PDB entry 9HFS | electron microscopy, 2.80 A resolution | chains A and B of the 6 polymer chains in the assembly

Chain A (and B):
Name: Cytidine and dCMP deaminase domain-containing protein 1
From: Homo sapiens
Notes: EC 3.5.4.5; chain B of this document is another copy of the same molecule, construct and numbering; everything in this record applies to it too
UniProtKB: Q9BWV3 (CDAC1_HUMAN); residue numbers follow UniProt; this construct covers 1-514
Sequence (534 residues; row label = number of the first residue in the row; numbers below 1 keep their minus sign (Met-19 is residue -19)):
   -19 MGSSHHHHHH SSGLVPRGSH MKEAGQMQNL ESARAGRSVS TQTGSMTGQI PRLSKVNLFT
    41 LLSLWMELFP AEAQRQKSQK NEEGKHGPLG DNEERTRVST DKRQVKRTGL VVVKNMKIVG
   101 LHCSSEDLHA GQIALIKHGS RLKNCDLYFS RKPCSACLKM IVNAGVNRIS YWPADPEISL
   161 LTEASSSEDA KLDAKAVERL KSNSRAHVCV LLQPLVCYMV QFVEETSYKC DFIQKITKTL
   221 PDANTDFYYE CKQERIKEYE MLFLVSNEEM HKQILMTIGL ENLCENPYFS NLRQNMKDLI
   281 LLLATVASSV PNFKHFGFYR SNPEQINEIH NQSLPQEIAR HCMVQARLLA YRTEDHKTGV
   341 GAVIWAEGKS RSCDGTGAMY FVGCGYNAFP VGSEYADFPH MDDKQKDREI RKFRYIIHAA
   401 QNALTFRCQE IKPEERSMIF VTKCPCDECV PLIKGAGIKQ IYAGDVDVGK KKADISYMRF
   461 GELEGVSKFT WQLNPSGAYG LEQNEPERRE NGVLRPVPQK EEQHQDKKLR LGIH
Not modelled in the structure: -19 to 29, 52-84, 163-166, 220-226, 301-310, 477-514
Construct notes: initiating methionine (-19); expression tag (-18 to 0); engineered mutation Ala400 (Glu in Q9BWV3)
Ion coordination: Zn2+ site 1: His109, Cys134, Cys137, Glu157; Zn2+ site 2: His398, Cys426, Cys429 (together with 2'-deoxycytidine-5'-triphosphate)
Ligand contacts: 2'-deoxycytidine-5'-triphosphate (DCP): Asp335, Lys337, Thr338, Val340, Asn367, Asp382, Lys392, Phe393, Ile396, His398, Ala399, Lys423, Cys424, Pro425, Cys426, Cys429, Asp447, Lys450, Lys452, Ile455, Tyr457
Curated features (UniProtKB/Swiss-Prot):
  - motif: Asn271 to Leu283 (Nuclear export signal), Arg488 to Arg510 (Bipartite nuclear localization signal)
  - binding site (Zn(2+)): His109, Cys134, Cys137, His398, Cys426, Cys429
What the authors report for this chain:
  - binding site for 2'-deoxycytidine-5'-triphosphate: Lys337, Thr338, Val340, Asn367, Lys392, Phe393, Ile396, His398, Ala399, Lys423, Cys424, Pro425, Cys426, Lys450, Lys452, Ile455, Tyr457
  - conformationally variable residues (loop rearrangement, order/disorder transition, side-chain flip): Asn367, Ser373 to Ile390, Lys392 to Phe393
  - specificity-determining residues: Ile396, Tyr457
  - contacts within the chain: Thr333-Asn367 (hydrogen bond), Met381-Arg391, Asp383-Arg391
  - self-association interface (contacts with another copy of this molecule); pairs are residue here / residue on that copy: Asn183-Lys181 (hydrogen bond)
  - mutagenesis - E400A: abolished catalytic activity

How chain A and chain B interact:
Pairs across the interface (47; chain A residue first):
  Leu108(A) - Pro431(B)
  Leu108(A) - Gly435(B)
  Gln112(A) - Leu432(B)
  Leu115(A) - Thr405(B)
  Leu115(A) - Arg407(B)
  Ile116(A) - Arg407(B)  hydrogen bond (backbone-side chain)
  Ile116(A) - Leu432(B)
  Ile116(A) - Gly435(B)
  Ile116(A) - Ala436(B)  hydrophobic
  Lys117(A) - Arg407(B)  hydrogen bond (backbone-side chain)
  His118(A) - Arg407(B)
  Gly119(A) - Thr405(B)
  Gly119(A) - Arg407(B)
  Ser120(A) - Thr405(B)  hydrogen bond (backbone-backbone)
  Ser120(A) - Phe406(B)
  Arg121(A) - Arg407(B)
  Arg121(A) - Glu410(B)  salt bridge
  Ser135(A) - Arg394(B)  hydrogen bond
  Lys139(A) - Phe393(B)  hydrogen bond (side chain-backbone)
  Lys139(A) - Arg394(B)
  Lys139(A) - Ile396(B)  hydrogen bond (side chain-backbone)
  Lys139(A) - Ile397(B)
  Lys139(A) - Glu428(B)  salt bridge
  Met140(A) - Ile397(B)
  Met140(A) - Gln401(B)
  Met140(A) - Leu432(B)  hydrophobic
  Val142(A) - Pro370(B)  hydrophobic
  Asn143(A) - Pro370(B)
  Asn143(A) - Val371(B)  hydrogen bond (side chain-backbone)
  Asn143(A) - Ile397(B)
  Asn143(A) - Asn402(B)  hydrogen bond
  Asn143(A) - Phe406(B)
  Ala144(A) - Thr405(B)
  Leu172(A) - Glu389(B)
  Leu172(A) - Arg394(B)
  Asp173(A) - Arg394(B)  salt bridge
  Ala176(A) - Arg394(B)
  Ala176(A) - Tyr395(B)
  Arg179(A) - Pro379(B)
  Arg179(A) - Glu389(B)
  Arg179(A) - Tyr395(B)
  Leu180(A) - Phe378(B)  hydrophobic
  Leu180(A) - Tyr395(B)  hydrophobic
  Asn183(A) - Asp377(B)  hydrogen bond (side chain-backbone)
  Asn183(A) - Phe378(B)
  Ser350(A) - Pro413(B)
  Cys353(A) - Gly435(B)
Interface residues without a listed pair, chain A (26 interface residues in all): Ala136, Asp169, Ser184
Interface residues without a listed pair, chain B (28 interface residues in all): Phe369, Arg388, Ile390, His398, Leu404

In short:
Chain A and chain B form an interface of 26 and 28 residues respectively, with 9 hydrogen bonds and 3 salt
bridges. Among the polar pairs are Arg121(A)-Glu410(B), Lys139(A)-Glu428(B) and Asp173(A)-Arg394(B). The paper
reports a binding site for 2'-deoxycytidine-5'-triphosphate at Lys337(A), Thr338(A) and Val340(A) among
others; E400A of chain A abolishes catalytic activity.
Chain A and chain B are both Cytidine and dCMP deaminase domain-containing protein 1 (Homo sapiens); the
structure, Cryo-EM structure of human CDADC1 inactive mutant (E400A): hexamer with dCTP bound in the active
site, was determined by electron microscopy (same publication as 9HFQ, 9HFR and 9HFT).
